Entry 7OM8 (electron microscopy, 10.50 A resolution (very low resolution: no residue pairs are listed; an interface is given only as per-side residue counts)); this record covers chains Z and B of the 3 polymer chains in the assembly.

Chain Z:
Protein: Clathrin heavy chain
Organism: Sus scrofa
Reference sequence: I3LGD4 (I3LGD4_PIG); numbering as in UniProt (aligned over 1-299)
Chain sequence (299 residues; each row starts with the number of its first residue):
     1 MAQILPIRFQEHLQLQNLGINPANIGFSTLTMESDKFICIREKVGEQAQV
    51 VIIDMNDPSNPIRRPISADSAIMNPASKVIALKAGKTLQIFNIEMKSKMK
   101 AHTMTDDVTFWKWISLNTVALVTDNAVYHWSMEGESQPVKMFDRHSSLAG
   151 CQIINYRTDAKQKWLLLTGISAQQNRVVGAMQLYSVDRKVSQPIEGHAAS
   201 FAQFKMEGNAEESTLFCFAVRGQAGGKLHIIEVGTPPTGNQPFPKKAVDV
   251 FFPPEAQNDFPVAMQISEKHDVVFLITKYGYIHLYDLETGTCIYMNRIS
Unresolved in the structure: 1-101, 251-299

Chain B:
Protein: AP-2 complex subunit beta
Organism: Homo sapiens
Reference sequence: P63010 (AP2B1_HUMAN), isoform P63010-2; residues 705-937 here correspond to UniProt positions 719-951 (UniProt number = residue number + 14)
Chain sequence (233 residues; each row starts with the number of its first residue):
   705 GGYVAPKAVWLPAVKAKGLEISGTFTHRQGHIYMEMNFTNKALQHMTDFA
   755 IQFNKNSFGVIPSTPLAIHTPLMPNQSIDVSLPLNTLGPVMKMEPLNNLQ
   805 VAVKNNIDVFYFSCLIPLNVLFVEDGKMERQVFLATWKDIPNENELQFQI
   855 KECHLNADTVSSKLQNNNVYTIAKRNVEGQDMLYQSLKLTNGIWILAELR
   905 IQPGNPNYTLSLKCRAPEVSQYIYQVYDSILKN

Chain Z / chain B interface:
At this resolution (10 A) residue pairs are not listed: 6 residues of chain Z and 6 of chain B lie at the interface.
The authors on this interface:
  - residue pairs: Lys140(Z)-Glu847(B) (salt bridge), Asp187(Z)-Arg904(B) (salt bridge), Lys189(Z)-Glu849(B) (salt bridge)
  - hot spots on chain Z (mutagenesis) - W164A, T235A: decreased binding to AP-2 complex subunit beta (chain B) (from molecular simulation)
  - interface residues, chain B: Lys842(B), Asn846(B) (from molecular simulation)
  - hot spots on chain B (mutagenesis) - K759A, Q804A, D812A, Y815A (14 kJ mol-1), E847A, R904A: decreased binding to Clathrin heavy chain (chain Z) (from molecular simulation)

Summary:
Chain Z and chain B each contribute 6 residues to their interface. The paper describes salt bridges between
Lys140(Z) and Glu847(B), Asp187(Z) and Arg904(B) and Lys189(Z) and Glu849(B). From the paper: K759A, Q804A and
D812A of chain B, among others, reduce binding to Clathrin heavy chain (chain Z); interface residues Lys842(B)
and Asn846(B); 8 substitutions were tested in all.
Here chain Z is Clathrin heavy chain (Sus scrofa) and chain B is AP-2 complex subunit beta (Homo sapiens).
Entry 7OM8 (Beta2 appendage domain of AP2 bound to terminal domains beneath the hub of the 28 triskelia ...)
was determined by electron microscopy.
